PDB entry 8ESR | electron microscopy, 3.20 A resolution | chains 1 and E of the 56 polymer chains in the assembly

Chain 1:
Molecule: 3497-nt RNA strand
From: Schizosaccharomyces pombe
Sequence (3497 nucleotides; each row starts with the number of its first residue; note: 375 numbers in that range are skipped by the numbering (no residue carries them; nothing is unmodelled there); a row labelled like 1739A-1739F holds insertion residues (1739A, then the next letters in order)):
     1 AUUUGACCUCAAAUCAGGUAGGACUACGCGCUGAACUUAAGCAUAUCAAU
    51 AAGCGCAGGAAAAGAAAAUAACCAUGAUUCCCUCAGUAACGGCGAGUGAA
   101 GCGGGAAAAGCUCAAAUUUGAAAUCUGGCAACAUUUCUUUUGUUGUCCGA
   151 GUUGUAAUUUCAAGAAGCUGCUUUGAGUGUAGACGAUCGGUCUAAGUUCC
   201 UUGGAACAGGACGUCAGAGAGGGUGAGAACCCCGUCUUUGGUCGAUUGGA
   251 UAUGCCAUAUAAAGCGCUUUCGAAGAGUCGAGUUGUUUGGGAAUGCAGCU
   301 CUAAAUGGGUGGUAAAUUUCAUCUAAAGCUAAAUAUUGGCGAGAGACCGA
   351 UAGCGAACAAGUAGAGUGAUCGAAAGAUGAAAAGAACUUUGAAAAGAGAG
   401 UUAAAUAGUACGUGAAAUUGCUGAAAGGGAAGCAUUGGAAAUCAGUCUUA
   451 CCUGGGUGAGAUCAGUAGUCUCUUCGCGAGACUAUGCACUCUGAACCUGU
   501 GGUAGGUCAGCAUCAGUUUUCGGGGGCGGAAAAAGAAUAAGGGAAGGUGG
   551 CUUUCCGGGUUCUGCCUGGGGAGUGUUUAUAGCCCUUGUUGUAAUACGUC
   601 CACUGGGGACUGAGGACUGCGGCUUCGUGCCAAGGAUGCUGACAUAAUGG
   651 UUUUCAAUGGCCCGUCUUGAAACACGGACCAAGGAGUCUAGCAUCUAUGC
   701 GAGUGUUUGGGUGAUGAAAACCCAUCCGCGAAAUGAAAGUGAAUGCAGGU
   751 GGGAACGCCCUUGUGGCGUGCACCAUCGACCGACCCGGAAGUUUGUCAAU
   801 GGAAGGGUUUGAGUAAGAGCAUAGCUGUUGGGACCCGAAAGAUGGUGAAC
   851 UAUGCCUGAAUAGGGUGAAGCCAGAGGAAACUCUGGUGGAGGCUCGUAGA
   901 GAUUCUGACGUGCAAAUCGAUCUUCAAAUUUGGGUAUAGGGGCGAAAGAC
   951 UAAUCGAACCAUCUAGUAGCUGGUUCCUGCCGAAGUUUCCCUCAGGAUAG
  1001 CAGAAACUCAGAUCAGUUUUAUGAGGUAAAGCGAAUGAUUAGAGGUCUUG
  1051 GGGAAGGAAUUUCCUCAACCUAUUCUCAAACUUUAAAUAUGUAAGACGCC
  1101 CUUGUCGCUUAAUUGGACGUGGGCCAUCGAAUGAGAGUUUCUAGUGGGCC
  1151 AUUUUUGGUAAGCAGAACUGGCGAUGCGGGAUGAACCGAACGUGAGGUUA
  1201 AGGUGCCGGAAUGUACGCUCAUCAGACACCAGAAAAGGUGUUAGUUCAUC
  1251 UAGACAGCAGGACGGUGGCCAUGGAAGUCGGAAUCCGCUAAGGAGUGUGU
  1301 AACAACUCACCUGCCGAAUGAACUAGCCCUGAAAAUGGAUGGCGCUUAAG
  1351 CGUACUACCCAUACCUCACCGUCUGGGUUAGCUUUGAGAAGCUCAGACGA
  1401 GUAGGCAGGCGUGGAGGUUUGUGACGAAGCCUUGGGCGUGAGCCUGGGUC
  1451 GAACAGCCUCUAGUGCAGAUCUUGGUGGAAGUAGCAAAUAUUCAAAUGAG
  1501 AACUUUGAAGACUGAAGUGGGGAAAGGUUCCAUGUGAACAGCAGUUGGAC
  1551 AUGGGUUAGUCGAUCCUAAGAGAUAGGGAAGCUCCGUAUGAAAGUUGCAC
  1601 GAUUUUUCGUGCCUCCUAUCGAAAGGGAAUCCGGUUAAUAUUCCGGAACC
  1651 AGAAGGUGGAAUCAACACGGCAACGUAAAUGAAGUUGGAGACGUCGGCGG
  1701 GAGCCCUGGGAAGAGUUCUCUUUUCUUUUUAACAAACCA
1739A-1739F UUGAAC
  1741 C
  1747 ACCCUGAAAUCGGUUUAUCCGGAGCUAGGGUAUGGUGUUUGGAAGAGUUC
  1797 AGCGCCUCAUGCUGAAUCCGGUGCGCUCUCGACGGCCCUUGAAAAUCCAA
  1847 CGGAAGAAUGGACCUUCGGGUCCUUGUUUUCACAUCUGGUCGUACUCAUA
  1897 ACCGCAGCAGGUCUCCAAGGUGAACAGCCUCUAGUUGAUAGAACAAUGUA
  1947 GAUAAGGGAAGUCGGCAAAAU
1967A-1967Z GGAUCCGUAACUUCGGGAUAAGGAUU
1968A-1968Z GGCUCUAAGGGUUGGGUACGUUGGGC
1969A-1969Z CUUGGAACCUGAACGGUUGCUGGACU
1970A-1970Z GAGCGUGGACCGAUGUCUUUUCUCGC
1971A-1971Z CUUUCGGGGUGAGAAGGGAUGUUGGA
1972A-1972Z CCUGCUUGGACCUUGGCGGCCGGGAA
1973A-1973Z GUCCUUGGUCGGGCUUUUCUCCUUCU
1974A-1974Z CGGGGAUUAUGCUCUUACUGGCGUAC
1975A-1975Z GUUUAACAACCAACUUAGAACUGGUA
1976A-1976Z CGGACAAGGGGAAUCUGACUGUCUAA
1977A-1977Z UUAAAACAUAGCAUUGCGAUGGCCAG
1978A-1978Z AAAGUGGUGUUGACGCAAUGUGAUUU
1979A-1979Z CUGCCCAGUGCUCUGAAUGUCAAAGU
1980A-1980Z GAAGAAAUUCAACCAAGCGCGGGUAA
1981A-1981E ACGGC
  2210 GGG
  2340 AGUAACUAUGACUCUCUUAAGGUAGCCAAAUGCCUCGUCAUCUAACUAGU
  2390 GACGCGCAUGAAUGGAUUAACGAGAUUCCCACUGUCCCUAUCUACUAUCU
  2440 AGCGAAACCACAGCCUGGGGAACGGGCCAGGCAAAAUCAGCGGGGAAAGA
  2490 AGACCCUGUUGAGCUUGACUCUAGUUUGACAUUGUGAAGAGACAUAGAGG
  2540 GUGUAGGAUAAGUGGGAGUAUGUUUCGGCAUACGCCGGUGAAAUACCACU
  2590 ACCUUUAUCGUUUCUUUACUUAAUCAAUGAAGCGGAAUUGGGAUUUAUUU
  2640 CCCAUAUUCUAGCGUUAAAGUUUCUUCGCGAACUGAUCCGCGUUGAUGAC
  2690 AUUGUCAGGUGGGGAGUUUGGCUGGGGCGGCACAUCUGUUAAAAGAUAAC
  2740 GCAGGUGUCCUAAGGGGGACUCAUCGAGAACAGAAAUCUCGAGUAGAAUA
  2790 AAAGGGUAAAAGUCCCCUUGAUUUUGAUUUUCAGUGUGAAUACAAACCAU
  2840 GAAAGUGUGGCCUAUCGAUCCUUUGUUCCCUCGAAAUUUGAGGACAGAGG
  2890 UGCCAGAAAAGUUACCACAGGGAUAACUGGCUUGUGGCAGCCAAGCGUUC
  2940 AUAGCGACGUUGCUUUUUGAUUCUUCGAUGUCGGCUCUUCCUAUCAUACC
  2990 GAAGCAGAAUUCGGUAAGCGUUGGAUUGUUCACCCACUAAUAGGGAACGU
  3040 GAGCUGGGUUUAGACCGUCGUGAGACAGGUUAGUUUUACCCUACUGAUGA
  3090 AGUGUCGUCGCAAUGGUAAUUCAACUUAGUACGAGAGGAACCGUUGAUUC
  3140 AGAUCAUUGGUAUUUGCGGCUGCCUGACAAGGCAAUGCCGCGGAGCUAUC
  3190 AUCUGCCGGAUAACGGCUGAACGCCUCUAAGCCAGAAUCCGUGCCAGAAA
  3240 GCGACGAUUUUUUGGUCCGCAUGAUUUAUAUGUAUAAAAAUAGAGGUAGG
  3290 ACUUGUUCCUACUCUCCUGUAUCGUAGAAGAUGGGCGAUGGUUGAUGAAA
  3340 CGGAAGUGUUUUAUUGACUUGUCCAUGAAAUUCCAUUGAAAUCUUGUGCG
  3390 GAAUCGAAUCCAUUGCAUACGACUUUAAUGUGGAACGGGGUAUUGUAAGC
  3440 AGUAGAGUAGCCUUGUUGUUACGAUCUGCUGAGAUUAAGCCUUUGUUCCC
  3490 AAGAUUUG
Disordered / not traced: 1-2, 37-47, 92-95, 287-294, 314-318, 446-505, 552-573, 625-627, 736-738, 761-763, 782-812, 861-929, 940-955, 991-994, 1024-1089, 1095-1129, 1227-1231, 1382-1386, 1486-1489, 1615-1617, 1663-1665, 1739A-1739F, 1801-1806, 1853-1871, 1894-1908, 1918-1922, 1967A-1967Z, 1968A-1968Z, 1969A-1969Z, 1970A-1970Z, 1971A-1971Z, 1972A-1972Z, 1973A-1973Z, 1974A-1974Z, 1975A-1975Z, 1976A-1976Z, 1977A-1977Z, 1978A-1978Z, 1979A-1979Z, 1980A-1980Z, 1981A-1981E, 2340-2416, 2483-2492, 2518-2694, 2708-2896, 2914-2919, 2936-2942, 2954-2969, 3015-3021, 3047-3051, 3066, 3074-3079, 3248-3268, 3290-3297, 3376-3394, 3442-3464
Construct notes: conflict C1741 (U7796 in 157310483)

Chain E:
Name: 60S ribosomal protein L6
From: Schizosaccharomyces pombe
UniProtKB: P79071 (RL6_SCHPO); residues 1-195 here = UniProt positions 1-195
Sequence (195 residues; numbered 1 to 195; the number before each row is that of its first residue):
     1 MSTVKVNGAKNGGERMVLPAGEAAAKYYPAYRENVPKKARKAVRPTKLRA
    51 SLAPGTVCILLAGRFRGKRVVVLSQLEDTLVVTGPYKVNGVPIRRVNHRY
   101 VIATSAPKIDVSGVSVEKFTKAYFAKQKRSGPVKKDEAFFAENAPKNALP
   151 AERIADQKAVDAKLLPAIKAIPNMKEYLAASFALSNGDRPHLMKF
Disordered / not traced: 1-31, 131-138
UniProt features mapped onto this chain:
  - modified residue (Phosphoserine): Ser105, Ser115

Interface between chain 1 and chain E:
Pairs across the interface - 94 pairs, chain 1 then chain E:
  G510(1) - Tyr100(E)  hydrogen bond to the phosphate
  C511(1) - Asp78(E)  hydrogen bond to the sugar
  C511(1) - Asn97(E)  hydrogen bond to the sugar
  C511(1) - His98(E)  phosphate contact
  C511(1) - Arg99(E)  sugar contact
  A512(1) - Thr46(E)  hydrogen bond to the sugar
  A512(1) - His98(E)  salt bridge to the phosphate
  A512(1) - Arg99(E)  phosphate contact
  U513(1) - Ala42(E)  hydrogen bond to the sugar
  U513(1) - Arg44(E)  hydrogen bond to the sugar
  U513(1) - Pro45(E)  sugar contact
  U513(1) - Thr46(E)  phosphate contact
  U513(1) - Lys47(E)  phosphate contact
  C514(1) - Lys41(E)  hydrogen bond to the sugar
  C514(1) - Arg44(E)  salt bridge to the phosphate
  C514(1) - Lys47(E)  salt bridge to the phosphate
  A515(1) - Lys41(E)  hydrogen bond to the sugar
  G607(1) - Arg99(E)  phosphate contact
  G608(1) - Arg99(E)  salt bridge to the phosphate
  G614(1) - Lys37(E)  base contact
  G615(1) - Val35(E)  hydrogen bond to the sugar
  G615(1) - Pro36(E)  base contact
  G615(1) - Lys37(E)  hydrogen bond to the base
  A616(1) - Val35(E)  sugar contact
  C617(1) - Lys37(E)  phosphate contact
  C617(1) - Lys38(E)  hydrogen bond to the phosphate
  G619(1) - Arg40(E)  hydrogen bond to the base
  C631(1) - Ala42(E)  phosphate contact
  C631(1) - Arg44(E)  hydrogen bond to the phosphate
  A632(1) - Arg40(E)  phosphate contact
  A632(1) - Ala42(E)  hydrogen bond to the phosphate
  A632(1) - Arg44(E)  salt bridge to the phosphate
  A633(1) - Arg40(E)  hydrogen bond to the base
  G634(1) - Arg40(E)  base contact
  A636(1) - Ala39(E)  phosphate contact
  A636(1) - Lys41(E)  salt bridge to the phosphate
  U637(1) - Ala39(E)  phosphate contact
  G638(1) - Val43(E)  sugar contact
  C639(1) - Glu77(E)  sugar contact
  C639(1) - Lys121(E)  hydrogen bond to the phosphate
  U640(1) - Lys121(E)  salt bridge to the phosphate
  G641(1) - Arg129(E)  sugar contact
  A642(1) - Lys126(E)  salt bridge to the phosphate
  A642(1) - Arg129(E)  salt bridge to the phosphate
  G3271(1) - Ser185(E)  base contact
  G3271(1) - Asn186(E)  hydrogen bond to the base
  A3273(1) - Asn186(E)  base contact
  G3313(1) - Ser185(E)  base contact
  A3315(1) - Glu176(E)  hydrogen bond to the base
  A3315(1) - Ala180(E)  phosphate contact
  A3315(1) - Ser181(E)  phosphate contact
  G3316(1) - Ala179(E)  sugar contact
  G3316(1) - Ser181(E)  hydrogen bond to the phosphate
  A3317(1) - Lys68(E)  salt bridge to the phosphate
  G3319(1) - Lys68(E)  base contact
  G3319(1) - Ser181(E)  base contact
  C3363(1) - Lys175(E)  salt bridge to the phosphate
  U3365(1) - Lys87(E)  salt bridge to the phosphate
  G3366(1) - Lys87(E)  base contact
  A3367(1) - Tyr86(E)  hydrogen bond to the phosphate
  A3367(1) - Lys87(E)  hydrogen bond to the base
  A3367(1) - Val88(E)  hydrogen bond to the base
  A3367(1) - Asn89(E)  base contact
  A3367(1) - Gly90(E)  base contact
  A3368(1) - Arg64(E)  salt bridge to the phosphate
  A3368(1) - Phe65(E)  phosphate contact
  A3368(1) - Tyr86(E)  hydrogen bond to the base
  A3368(1) - Pro145(E)  base contact
  A3368(1) - Leu149(E)  base contact
  A3369(1) - Arg64(E)  salt bridge to the phosphate
  A3369(1) - Arg94(E)  salt bridge to the phosphate
  A3369(1) - Gln127(E)  base contact
  A3369(1) - Asn143(E)  hydrogen bond to the sugar
  A3369(1) - Ala144(E)  hydrogen bond to the sugar
  A3369(1) - Pro145(E)  sugar contact
  A3369(1) - Ala148(E)  base contact
  A3369(1) - Pro150(E)  base contact
  U3370(1) - Arg64(E)  hydrogen bond to the base
  U3370(1) - Asn143(E)  phosphate contact
  U3371(1) - Ile93(E)  sugar contact
  U3371(1) - Arg94(E)  sugar contact
  U3371(1) - Phe124(E)  sugar contact
  U3371(1) - Lys126(E)  base contact
  U3371(1) - Gln127(E)  base contact
  U3371(1) - Arg153(E)  base contact
  C3372(1) - Thr79(E)  base contact
  C3372(1) - Arg95(E)  salt bridge to the phosphate
  C3372(1) - Asn97(E)  hydrogen bond to the base
  C3373(1) - Ala62(E)  sugar contact
  C3373(1) - Gly63(E)  sugar contact
  C3373(1) - Arg94(E)  salt bridge to the phosphate
  C3373(1) - Tyr100(E)  sugar contact
  A3374(1) - Gly63(E)  hydrogen bond to the phosphate
  A3374(1) - Arg66(E)  salt bridge to the phosphate
Interface residues without a listed pair, chain 1 (46 interface residues in all): G612, G635, U3309, C3362
Interface residues without a listed pair, chain E (61 interface residues in all): Asn34, Pro92, Val96, Ala125, Ile154, Gln157, Leu184, Arg189

In short:
The interface between chain 1 and chain E involves 46 residues on one side and 61 on the other, with 28
hydrogen bonds and 18 salt bridges. Among the polar pairs are G615(1)-Lys37(E), G619(1)-Arg40(E) and
A633(1)-Arg40(E).
Here chain 1 is a 3497-nt RNA strand and chain E is 60S ribosomal protein L6, both from Schizosaccharomyces
pombe. Entry 8ESR (Ytm1 associated nascent 60S ribosome (-fkbp39) State 2) was determined by electron
microscopy, deposited together with 8ESQ, 8ETC, 8ETG, 8ETH, 8ETI, 8ETJ and 3 further entries.
